9OGT - chains A and B of the 18 polymer chains in the assembly; structure by electron microscopy, 3.00 A resolution.

Chain A:
Name: HIV-1 Envelope Glycoprotein BG505 SOSIP.664 gp120
From: Human immunodeficiency virus 1
Reference sequence: Q2N0S6 (Q2N0S6_9HIV1); the construct lacks a stretch of the UniProt sequence and is renumbered around it, so the offset changes along the chain: 31-138 = UniProt 30-137; 147-185 = UniProt 138-176; 187-309 = UniProt 186-308; 312-323 = UniProt 309-320; 2 more segments
Amino-acid sequence (516 residues; each row starts with the number of its first residue; note: 12 numbers in that range are skipped by the numbering (no residue carries them; nothing is unmodelled there); a row labelled like 185A-185I holds insertion residues (185A, then the next letters in order); numbers below 1 keep their minus sign (Met-4 is residue -4)):
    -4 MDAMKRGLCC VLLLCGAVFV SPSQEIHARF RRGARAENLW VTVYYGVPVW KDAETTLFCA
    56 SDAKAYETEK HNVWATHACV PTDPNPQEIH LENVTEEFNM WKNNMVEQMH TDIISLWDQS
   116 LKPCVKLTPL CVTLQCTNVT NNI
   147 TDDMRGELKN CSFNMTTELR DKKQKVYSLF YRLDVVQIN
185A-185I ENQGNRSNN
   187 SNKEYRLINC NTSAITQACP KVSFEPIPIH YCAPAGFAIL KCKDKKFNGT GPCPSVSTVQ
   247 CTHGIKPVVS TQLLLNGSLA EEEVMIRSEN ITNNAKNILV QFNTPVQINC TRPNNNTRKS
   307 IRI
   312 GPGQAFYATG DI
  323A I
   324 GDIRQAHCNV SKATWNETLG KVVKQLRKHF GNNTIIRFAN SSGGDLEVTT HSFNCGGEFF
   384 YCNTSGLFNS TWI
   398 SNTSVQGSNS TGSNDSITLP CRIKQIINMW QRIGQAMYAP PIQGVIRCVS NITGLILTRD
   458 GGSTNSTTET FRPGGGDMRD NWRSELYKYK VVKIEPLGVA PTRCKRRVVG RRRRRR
Disordered / not traced: -4 to 34, 58-65, 147-149, 185A-185I, 398-411, 459-463, 504-513
Sequence notes: expression tag (-4 to 30, 509-513); engineered mutation Asn332 (Thr330 in Q2N0S6), Cys501 (Ala498 in Q2N0S6)
Disulfides: Cys54-Cys74, Cys119-Cys205, Cys126-Cys196, Cys131-Cys157, Cys218-Cys247, Cys228-Cys239, Cys296-Cys331, Cys378-Cys445, Cys385-Cys418
Covalently attached groups: N-acetylglucosamine (NAG) linked to Asn88, Asn133, Asn156, Asn160, Asn197, Asn234, Asn262, Asn276, Asn295, Asn301, Asn339, Asn363, Asn386, Asn392, Asn448; glycan linked to Asn137, Asn332

Chain B:
Name: Envelope glycoprotein gp160
From: Human immunodeficiency virus 1
Reference sequence: A0A6H1VYE7 (A0A6H1VYE7_9PLVG); residues 512-664 here correspond to UniProt positions 509-661 (UniProt number = residue number - 3)
Amino-acid sequence (169 residues; row label = number of the first residue in the row):
   512 AVGIGAVFLG FLGAAGSTMG AASMTLTVQA RNLLSGIVQQ QSNLLRAPEA QQHLLKLTVW
   572 GIKQLQARVL AVERYLRDQQ LLGIWGCSGK LICCTNVPWN SSWSNRNLSE IWDNMTWLQW
   632 DKEISNYTQI IYGLLEESQN QQEKNEQDLL ALDGSGSGGS GHHHHHHHH
Disordered / not traced: 512-519, 546-561, 662-680
Sequence notes: engineered mutation Pro559 (Ile556 in A0A6H1VYE7), Cys605 (Thr602 in A0A6H1VYE7); expression tag (665-680)
Disulfides: Cys598-Cys604
Residues lining bound ligands: N-acetylglucosamine (NAG; 2-acetamido-2-deoxy-beta-D-glucopyranose): Leu520, Gly527, Ser528
Reported in the primary citation:
  - conformationally variable residues (order/disorder transition): Gln562

Interface between chain A and chain B:
Disulfides between the chains: Cys501(A)-Cys605(B)
Pairs across the interface - 110 pairs, chain A then chain B:
  Trp35(A) - Thr606(B)
  Trp35(A) - Val608(B)  hydrogen bond (backbone-backbone)
  Trp35(A) - Trp610(B)  hydrophobic
  Trp35(A) - Leu619(B)  hydrophobic
  Val36(A) - Cys605(B)
  Val36(A) - Thr606(B)  hydrogen bond (backbone-side chain)
  Val36(A) - Val608(B)  hydrogen bond (backbone-backbone)
  Val36(A) - Trp610(B)  hydrophobic
  Thr37(A) - Ile603(B)
  Thr37(A) - Cys604(B)
  Val38(A) - Leu593(B)  hydrophobic
  Val38(A) - Trp596(B)  hydrophobic
  Val38(A) - Cys598(B)  hydrophobic
  Val38(A) - Leu602(B)
  Val38(A) - Ile603(B)
  Val38(A) - Cys604(B)  hydrogen bond (backbone-backbone)
  Tyr39(A) - Leu602(B)
  Tyr39(A) - Ile603(B)  hydrophobic
  Tyr39(A) - Trp623(B)
  Tyr39(A) - Trp628(B)  hydrophobic
  Tyr40(A) - Leu537(B)
  Tyr40(A) - Leu544(B)
  Tyr40(A) - Tyr586(B)
  Tyr40(A) - Asp589(B)
  Tyr40(A) - Gln590(B)
  Tyr40(A) - Leu593(B)  hydrophobic
  Tyr40(A) - Leu602(B)  hydrogen bond (backbone-backbone)
  Gly41(A) - Leu537(B)
  Gly41(A) - Gln540(B)
  Val42(A) - Leu537(B)
  Val42(A) - Trp628(B)  hydrophobic
  Pro43(A) - Ala525(B)
  Pro43(A) - Ala526(B)  hydrophobic
  Pro43(A) - Ala533(B)  hydrophobic
  Pro43(A) - Gln540(B)
  Pro43(A) - Trp628(B)
  Pro43(A) - Leu629(B)
  Val44(A) - Trp628(B)
  Val44(A) - Leu629(B)
  Val44(A) - Asp632(B)
  Trp45(A) - Leu523(B)  hydrophobic
  Trp45(A) - Ala526(B)  hydrophobic
  Trp45(A) - Leu629(B)  hydrophobic
  Thr50(A) - Leu581(B)
  Thr51(A) - Lys574(B)
  Thr51(A) - Gln577(B)
  Leu52(A) - Lys574(B)
  Phe53(A) - Ala578(B)  hydrophobic
  Cys54(A) - Trp571(B)  hydrophobic
  Trp69(A) - Trp571(B)  hydrogen bond (backbone-side chain)
  Ala70(A) - Trp571(B)
  Cys74(A) - Gln563(B)
  Cys74(A) - Trp571(B)
  Val75(A) - Gln563(B)
  Val75(A) - Gln575(B)
  Pro76(A) - Gln563(B)
  Ile84(A) - Phe522(B)
  Leu86(A) - Leu523(B)
  Glu87(A) - Gly527(B)
  Asn88(A) - Gly527(B)  hydrogen bond (side chain-backbone)
  Gln103(A) - Lys574(B)
  Asp107(A) - Trp571(B)
  Asp107(A) - Lys574(B)  salt bridge
  Ser110(A) - Val570(B)
  Leu111(A) - Val570(B)  hydrophobic
  Leu111(A) - Trp571(B)  hydrophobic
  Gln114(A) - Thr569(B)
  Gln114(A) - Val570(B)
  Tyr217(A) - Trp571(B)
  Pro220(A) - Ala578(B)
  Ala221(A) - Asn543(B)
  Ala221(A) - Leu544(B)
  Ala221(A) - Leu545(B)
  Ala221(A) - Ala582(B)
  Gly222(A) - Asn543(B)
  Gly222(A) - Leu544(B)
  Gly222(A) - Arg585(B)  hydrogen bond (backbone-side chain)
  Phe223(A) - Arg585(B)
  Thr244(A) - Leu523(B)
  Lys490(A) - Arg585(B)
  Ile491(A) - Phe522(B)  hydrophobic
  Ile491(A) - Leu523(B)  hydrophobic
  Ile491(A) - Arg585(B)  hydrogen bond (backbone-side chain)
  Glu492(A) - Asp632(B)
  Pro493(A) - Leu544(B)  hydrophobic
  Pro493(A) - Asp589(B)
  Leu494(A) - Asp589(B)
  Leu494(A) - Leu592(B)  hydrophobic
  Leu494(A) - Leu593(B)  hydrophobic
  Leu494(A) - Trp596(B)  hydrophobic
  Leu494(A) - Tyr643(B)
  Val496(A) - Trp631(B)  hydrogen bond (backbone-side chain)
  Ala497(A) - Trp623(B)  hydrophobic
  Ala497(A) - Trp628(B)  hydrophobic
  Pro498(A) - Trp610(B)
  Pro498(A) - Leu619(B)
  Pro498(A) - Trp623(B)  hydrogen bond (backbone-side chain)
  Pro498(A) - Trp631(B)
  Thr499(A) - Trp623(B)
  Cys501(A) - Cys605(B)  disulfide
  Lys502(A) - Cys605(B)
  Lys502(A) - Thr606(B)
  Arg503(A) - Trp596(B)  hydrogen bond (side chain-backbone)
  Arg503(A) - Gly597(B)
  Arg503(A) - Cys604(B)
  Arg503(A) - Cys605(B)  hydrogen bond (side chain-backbone)
  Arg503(A) - Thr606(B)
  Arg503(A) - Asn607(B)
  Arg503(A) - Gln650(B)
  Arg503(A) - Gln653(B)
Interface residues without a listed pair, chain A (54 interface residues in all): Ala73, Val89, Ile215, Ala224, Gly495, Arg500
Interface residues without a listed pair, chain B (59 interface residues in all): Gly521, Gly524, Ser528, Met530, Ser534, Thr536, Ala541, Lys601, Pro609, Trp614, Ile642, Leu646

Overview:
Chain A and chain B form an interface of 54 and 59 residues respectively, with 1 disulfide bond, 13 hydrogen
bonds and 1 salt bridge. Among the polar pairs are Asp107(A)-Lys574(B), Val36(A)-Thr606(B) and
Trp69(A)-Trp571(B). Ligands of chain B: N-acetylglucosamine. From the paper: conformational variability at
Gln562(B).
Chain A is HIV-1 Envelope Glycoprotein BG505 SOSIP.664 gp120 and chain B is Envelope glycoprotein gp160, both
from Human immunodeficiency virus 1; the structure, HIV-1 Env BG505 SOSIP.664-His in complex with PGT122 and
3BNC117 Fabs, was determined by electron microscopy (same publication as 9OGU).
